Entry 5TMW (X-ray diffraction, 2.29 A resolution); this record covers chains A and B of the 4 polymer chains in the assembly.

Chain A (and B):
Name: Estrogen receptor
Organism: Homo sapiens
Notes: fragment: ligand-binding domain; chain B of this document is another copy of the same molecule, construct and numbering; everything in this record applies to it too
UniProtKB: P03372 (ESR1_HUMAN); residue numbers follow UniProt; this construct covers 298-554
Chain sequence (257 residues; row label = number of the first residue in the row):
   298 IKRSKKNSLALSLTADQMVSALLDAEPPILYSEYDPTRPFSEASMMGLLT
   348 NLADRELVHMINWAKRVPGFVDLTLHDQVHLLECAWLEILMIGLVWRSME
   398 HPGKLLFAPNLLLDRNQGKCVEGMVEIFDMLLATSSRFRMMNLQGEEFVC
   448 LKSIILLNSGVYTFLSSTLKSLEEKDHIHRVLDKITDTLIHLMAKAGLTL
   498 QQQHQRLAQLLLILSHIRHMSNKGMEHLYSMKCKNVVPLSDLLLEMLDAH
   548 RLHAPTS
Disordered / not traced: 298-301, 462-468, 549-554 (chain B: 298-304, 334-336, 463-464, 550-554)
Construct notes: engineered mutation Ser537 (Tyr in P03372)
Small-molecule neighbours: 7FP (4-(acetylamino)phenyl (1S,2R,4S)-5,6-bis(4-hydroxyphenyl)-7-oxabicyclo[2.2.1]hept-5-ene-2-sulfonate): Glu339, Met343, Leu346, Thr347, Ala350, Glu353, Leu387, Met388, Leu391, Arg394, Phe404, Val418, Glu419, Gly420, Met421, Ile424, Phe425, Leu428, Gly521, His524, Leu525, Ser527, Met528, Leu540

Interface between chain A and chain B:
Residue-residue contacts (61):
  Ala430(A) - Tyr459(B)
  Arg434(A) - Tyr459(B)
  Arg434(A) - His476(B)  hydrogen bond
  Ile451(A) - Leu509(B)  hydrophobic
  Asn455(A) - Leu509(B)  hydrogen bond (side chain-backbone)
  Asn455(A) - His513(B)  hydrogen bond (backbone-side chain)
  Ser456(A) - His513(B)
  Tyr459(A) - Ala430(B)
  Tyr459(A) - Arg434(B)  hydrogen bond
  Tyr459(A) - Ile510(B)
  Tyr459(A) - His513(B)
  Thr460(A) - Met427(B)
  Thr460(A) - His513(B)
  His476(A) - Arg434(B)  hydrogen bond
  Asp480(A) - Gln502(B)
  Asp480(A) - Gln506(B)  hydrogen bond
  Thr483(A) - His501(B)
  Thr483(A) - Gln502(B)
  Thr483(A) - Ala505(B)
  Asp484(A) - Gln498(B)  hydrogen bond
  Asp484(A) - Gln502(B)  hydrogen bond
  Ile487(A) - His501(B)
  Leu497(A) - Leu497(B)  hydrophobic
  Leu497(A) - His501(B)
  His501(A) - Thr483(B)
  His501(A) - Asp484(B)  salt bridge
  His501(A) - Ile487(B)
  His501(A) - His501(B)
  His501(A) - Leu504(B)
  Gln502(A) - Asp480(B)
  Gln502(A) - Asp484(B)  hydrogen bond
  Leu504(A) - His501(B)
  Ala505(A) - Thr483(B)
  Ala505(A) - Leu508(B)  hydrophobic
  Gln506(A) - Asp480(B)  hydrogen bond
  Leu508(A) - Ala505(B)  hydrophobic
  Leu509(A) - Ile451(B)  hydrophobic
  Leu509(A) - Asn455(B)
  Leu509(A) - Leu508(B)  hydrophobic
  Leu509(A) - Leu511(B)  hydrophobic
  Ile510(A) - Tyr459(B)
  Leu511(A) - Leu509(B)  hydrophobic
  Leu511(A) - Ser512(B)  hydrogen bond (backbone-side chain)
  Ser512(A) - Leu511(B)
  Ser512(A) - Ser512(B)  hydrogen bond (backbone-side chain)
  Ser512(A) - Arg515(B)
  His513(A) - Asn455(B)  hydrogen bond (side chain-backbone)
  His513(A) - Ser456(B)
  His513(A) - Gly457(B)
  His513(A) - Tyr459(B)
  His513(A) - Arg515(B)  hydrogen bond
  Arg515(A) - Ser512(B)  hydrogen bond (side chain-backbone)
  Arg515(A) - His513(B)  hydrogen bond
  Arg515(A) - His516(B)
  His516(A) - Arg515(B)  hydrogen bond
  His516(A) - Asn519(B)  hydrogen bond
  Asn519(A) - His516(B)  hydrogen bond
  Asn519(A) - Asn519(B)  hydrogen bond
  Lys520(A) - Asn519(B)  hydrogen bond
  Glu523(A) - Glu523(B)
  His547(A) - Lys520(B)
Other interface residues (no listed pair), chain A (36 interface residues in all): Met427, Gly457, Val458, Leu479, Gln498, Gln500
Other interface residues (no listed pair), chain B (35 interface residues in all): Val458, Thr460, Leu479, His547

In short:
The interface between chain A and chain B involves 36 residues on one side and 35 on the other, with 21
hydrogen bonds and 1 salt bridge. Polar pairs include His501(A)-Asp484(B), Arg434(A)-His476(B) and
Asn455(A)-Leu509(B). Chain A binds compound 7FP.
Both chains are Estrogen receptor (Homo sapiens). Entry 5TMW (Crystal Structure of the ER-alpha Ligand-binding
Domain (Y537S) in Complex with the OBHS derivative, 4-acetamidophenyl
(1S,2R,4S)-5,6-bis(4-hydroxyphenyl)-7-oxabicyclo[2.2.1]hept-5-ene-2-sulfonate) was determined by X-ray
diffraction, deposited together with 5KR9, 5KRA, 5KRC, 5KRF, 5KRH, 5KRI and 43 further entries.
